7B4P - chains AAA and BBB; structure by X-ray diffraction, 2.70 A resolution.

== Chain AAA (and BBB) ==
Name: Superoxide dismutase [Cu-Zn]
Source organism: Bacteroidetes bacterium GWA2_30_7
Notes: EC 1.15.1.1; chain BBB of this document is another copy of the same molecule, construct and numbering; everything in this record applies to it too
Reference sequence: A0A1F3DVA5 (A0A1F3DVA5_9BACT); residues 1-153 here correspond to UniProt positions 25-177 (UniProt number = residue number + 24)
Amino-acid sequence (153 residues; each row starts with the number of its first residue):
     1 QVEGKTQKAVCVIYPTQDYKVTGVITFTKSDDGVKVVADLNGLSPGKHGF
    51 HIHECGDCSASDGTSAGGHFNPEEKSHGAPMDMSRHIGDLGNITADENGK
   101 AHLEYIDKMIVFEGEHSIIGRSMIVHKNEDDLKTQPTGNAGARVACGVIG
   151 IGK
Not modelled in the structure: 1-2 (chain BBB: 1-4, 153)
Disulfides: C58-C146
Ion coordination: Cu ion: H51, H53, H126; Zn2+: H69, H77, H86, D89

== How chain AAA and chain BBB interact ==
Contacting residue pairs (35):
  V10(AAA) - G56(BBB)
  V10(AAA) - D57(BBB)
  V12(AAA) - C58(BBB)
  V12(AAA) - S59(BBB)
  Y14(AAA) - Y14(BBB)  hydrophobic
  Y14(AAA) - C58(BBB)
  C55(AAA) - I151(BBB)
  C55(AAA) - G152(BBB)
  G56(AAA) - V10(BBB)
  G56(AAA) - G150(BBB)
  G56(AAA) - I151(BBB)  hydrogen bond (backbone-backbone)
  D57(AAA) - V10(BBB)
  C58(AAA) - V12(BBB)
  C58(AAA) - Y14(BBB)
  S59(AAA) - V12(BBB)
  I119(AAA) - I119(BBB)
  I119(AAA) - G120(BBB)
  I119(AAA) - I151(BBB)
  G120(AAA) - I119(BBB)
  G120(AAA) - G150(BBB)
  G120(AAA) - I151(BBB)  hydrogen bond (backbone-backbone)
  R121(AAA) - I151(BBB)
  V148(AAA) - V148(BBB)  hydrophobic
  V148(AAA) - I149(BBB)
  V148(AAA) - G150(BBB)
  I149(AAA) - V148(BBB)
  G150(AAA) - G56(BBB)
  G150(AAA) - G120(BBB)
  G150(AAA) - V148(BBB)
  I151(AAA) - C55(BBB)
  I151(AAA) - G56(BBB)  hydrogen bond (backbone-backbone)
  I151(AAA) - I119(BBB)
  I151(AAA) - G120(BBB)  hydrogen bond (backbone-backbone)
  I151(AAA) - R121(BBB)
  K153(AAA) - C55(BBB)
Also at the interface, not in a pair above, chain AAA (18 interface residues in all): V24, G152
Also at the interface, not in a pair above, chain BBB (18 interface residues in all): V24, E54

== Overview ==
Chain AAA and chain BBB each contribute 18 residues to their interface; the contacts include 4 hydrogen bonds.
The backbones hydrogen-bond at G56(AAA)-I151(BBB) and G120(AAA)-I151(BBB). H51(AAA), H53(AAA) and H126(AAA)
form the Cu ion site. H69(AAA), H77(AAA), H86(AAA) and D89(AAA) coordinate Zn2+.
Both chains are Superoxide dismutase [Cu-Zn] (Bacteroidetes bacterium GWA2_30_7). Entry 7B4P (A Bacteroidetes
bacterium CuZn-superoxide dismutase with CuZn metalation) was determined by X-ray diffraction (same
publication as 7B4O).
